PDB entry 5YVV | X-ray diffraction, 3.10 A resolution | chains B and A

== Chain B ==
Protein: Genome polyprotein
Organism: Dengue virus 4
UniProt: F8TEL4 (F8TEL4_9FLAV); residues 20-618 here correspond to UniProt positions 1494-2092 (UniProt number = residue number + 1474)
Amino-acid sequence (599 residues; row label = number of the first residue in the row):
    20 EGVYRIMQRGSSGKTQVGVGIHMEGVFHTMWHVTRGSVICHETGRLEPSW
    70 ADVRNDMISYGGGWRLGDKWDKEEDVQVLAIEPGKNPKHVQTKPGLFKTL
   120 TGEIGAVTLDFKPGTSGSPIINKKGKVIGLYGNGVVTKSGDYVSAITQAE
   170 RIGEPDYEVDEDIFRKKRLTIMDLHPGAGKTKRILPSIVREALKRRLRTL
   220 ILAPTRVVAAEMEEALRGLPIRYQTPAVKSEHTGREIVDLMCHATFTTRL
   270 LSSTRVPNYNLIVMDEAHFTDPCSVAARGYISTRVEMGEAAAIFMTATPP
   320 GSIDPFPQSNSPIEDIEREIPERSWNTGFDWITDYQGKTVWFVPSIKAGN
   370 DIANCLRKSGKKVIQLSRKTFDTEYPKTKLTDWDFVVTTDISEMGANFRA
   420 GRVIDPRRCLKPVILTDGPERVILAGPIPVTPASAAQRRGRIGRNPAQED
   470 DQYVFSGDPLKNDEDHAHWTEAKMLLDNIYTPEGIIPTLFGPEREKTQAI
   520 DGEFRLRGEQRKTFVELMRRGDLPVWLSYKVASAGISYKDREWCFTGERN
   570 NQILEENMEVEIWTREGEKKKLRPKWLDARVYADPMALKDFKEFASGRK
Unresolved in the structure: 28-30, 171-176
Differences from the reference sequence: engineered mutation Ser30 (Leu1504 in F8TEL4), Ser31 (Phe1505 in F8TEL4)

== Chain A ==
Protein: Genome polyprotein
Organism: Dengue virus 4
UniProt: F8TEL4 (F8TEL4_9FLAV); residues 49-95 here correspond to UniProt positions 1393-1439 (UniProt number = residue number + 1344)
Amino-acid sequence (56 residues; each row starts with the number of its first residue):
    49 ADLSLEKAANVQWDEMADITGSSPIIEVKQDEDGSFSIRDVEETNMIGGG
    99 GSGGGG
Unresolved in the structure: 89-104
Differences from the reference sequence: expression tag (96-104)

== Chain B / chain A interface ==
Pairs across the interface - 70 pairs, chain B then chain A:
  Gly21(B) with Ala57(A)
  Val22(B) with Lys55(A); Ala56(A), hydrogen bond (backbone-backbone); Ala57(A), hydrogen bond (backbone-backbone); Asn58(A)
  Tyr23(B) with Ser52(A); Glu54(A); Lys55(A)
  Arg24(B) with Ser52(A); Glu54(A), hydrogen bond (backbone-backbone)
  Ile25(B) with Asp50(A); Leu51(A)
  Met26(B) with Ala49(A); Asp50(A); Leu51(A), hydrogen bond (backbone-backbone); Glu54(A)
  Gln27(B) with Ala49(A)
  Ser56(B) with Asp50(A), hydrogen bond
  Val57(B) with Asp50(A)
  Ile58(B) with Asp50(A); Ser52(A)
  Cys59(B) with Asp50(A)
  Val72(B) with Glu80(A); Asp81(A); Gly82(A)
  Asp94(B) with Trp61(A)
  Gln96(B) with Trp61(A); Asp62(A), hydrogen bond (side chain-backbone); Ala65(A)
  Ile100(B) with Ala56(A), hydrophobic
  Pro106(B) with Ala57(A), hydrophobic
  His108(B) with Gln60(A); Asp62(A), salt bridge; Ala65(A)
  Val109(B) with Asp66(A)
  Gln110(B) with Glu63(A); Asp66(A), hydrogen bond (backbone-backbone); Ile67(A); Thr68(A), hydrogen bond (backbone-backbone)
  Thr111(B) with Thr68(A)
  Lys112(B) with Ser70(A), hydrogen bond (backbone-side chain); Ser71(A), hydrogen bond (backbone-side chain)
  Pro113(B) with Ser71(A), hydrogen bond (backbone-side chain)
  Gly114(B) with Ser71(A)
  Leu115(B) with Pro72(A); Ile73(A); Ile74(A), hydrogen bond (backbone-backbone)
  Phe116(B) with Ile74(A); Val76(A), hydrophobic
  Lys117(B) with Ile74(A), hydrogen bond (backbone-backbone); Val76(A), hydrogen bond (backbone-backbone)
  Thr118(B) with Val76(A); Gln78(A)
  Thr120(B) with Gln78(A)
  Thr127(B) with Gly69(A); Ser70(A)
  Leu128(B) with Thr68(A)
  Ile140(B) with Val59(A), hydrophobic; Trp61(A), hydrophobic
  Asn141(B) with Trp61(A)
  Lys142(B) with Trp61(A)
  Gly144(B) with Val59(A)
  Val146(B) with Val59(A)
  Asn152(B) with Ser83(A); Phe84(A)
  Gly153(B) with Phe84(A)
  Val154(B) with Phe84(A); Ser85(A)
  Val162(B) with Ile74(A), hydrophobic
  Ala164(B) with Phe84(A), hydrophobic
Also at the interface, not in a pair above, chain B (46 interface residues in all): Phe46, Arg73, Gly121, Ile123, Lys145, Gln467
Also at the interface, not in a pair above, chain A (35 interface residues in all): Leu53, Glu75, Asp79

== In short ==
46 residues of chain B and 35 residues of chain A are in contact, with 14 hydrogen bonds and 1 salt bridge.
Polar pairs include His108(B)-Asp62(A), Ser56(B)-Asp50(A) and Gln96(B)-Asp62(A).
Chain B is Genome polyprotein and chain A is Genome polyprotein, both from Dengue virus 4; the structure,
Crystal structure of full length NS3 protein (gD4NS2BNS3) from DENV4 in closed conformation, was determined by
X-ray diffraction.
